3JU5 - chains A and B; structure by X-ray diffraction, 1.75 A resolution.

Chain A (and B):
Molecule: Arginine kinase
Organism: Apostichopus japonicus
Notes: EC 2.7.3.3; chain B of this document is another copy of the same molecule, construct and numbering; everything in this record applies to it too
UniProt: Q9XY07 (KARG_STIJA); numbering as in UniProt (aligned over 1-370)
Sequence (370 residues; row label = number of the first residue in the row):
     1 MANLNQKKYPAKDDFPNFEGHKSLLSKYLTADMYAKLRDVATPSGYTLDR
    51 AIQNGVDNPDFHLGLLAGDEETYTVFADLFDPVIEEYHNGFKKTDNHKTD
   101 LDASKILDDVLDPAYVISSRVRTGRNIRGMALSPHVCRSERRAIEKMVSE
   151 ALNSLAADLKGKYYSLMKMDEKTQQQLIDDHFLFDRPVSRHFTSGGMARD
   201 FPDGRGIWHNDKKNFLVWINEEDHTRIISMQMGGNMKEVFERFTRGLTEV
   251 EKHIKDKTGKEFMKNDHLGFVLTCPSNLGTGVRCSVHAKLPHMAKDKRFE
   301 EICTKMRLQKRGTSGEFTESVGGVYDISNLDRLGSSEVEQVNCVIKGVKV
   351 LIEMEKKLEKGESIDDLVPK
Unresolved in the structure: 1, 315-320 (chain B: 1, 316-319)
Modified positions: Mse1 (selenomethionine); Mse33, Mse130, Mse147, Mse167, Mse169, Mse197, Mse230, Mse232, Mse236, Mse263, Mse293, Mse306, Mse354 (selenomethionine; parent Met)
Swiss-Prot annotation at these positions:
  - binding site (ATP): Ser118 to Arg122, His181, Arg226, Arg283 to His287, Arg311 to Glu316
  - binding site (substrate): Glu222, Cys274, Glu316

Interface between chain A and chain B:
Pairs across the interface (78):
  Ala2(A) with Ala2(B); Ser44(B); Gly45(B); His135(B)
  Asn3(A) with Ser44(B); Ala131(B); His135(B), hydrogen bond (side chain-backbone); Val136(B); Cys137(B); Glu140(B), hydrogen bond
  Leu4(A) with Pro43(B); Ser44(B), hydrogen bond (backbone-backbone); Gly45(B)
  Asn5(A) with Ser44(B)
  Gln6(A) with Cys137(B)
  Tyr9(A) with Mse130(B); Ser139(B); Glu140(B)
  Lys12(A) with Arg142(B)
  Asp13(A) with Arg138(B); Ser139(B); Arg142(B), hydrogen bond (backbone-side chain)
  Asp14(A) with Cys137(B); Arg138(B), hydrogen bond (backbone-side chain); Ser139(B), hydrogen bond; Arg142(B)
  Phe15(A) with Arg142(B), hydrogen bond (backbone-side chain)
  Pro16(A) with Arg138(B); Arg142(B)
  Asn17(A) with Arg142(B); Mse167(B); Asp203(B)
  Glu19(A) with Lys168(B), salt bridge
  Tyr34(A) with Arg138(B), hydrogen bond
  Pro43(A) with Leu4(B)
  Ser44(A) with Ala2(B); Asn3(B); Leu4(B), hydrogen bond (backbone-backbone)
  Gly45(A) with Ala2(B); Leu4(B)
  Asp49(A) with Arg138(B), salt bridge
  Gln53(A) with Arg199(B); Asp200(B), hydrogen bond
  Val56(A) with Asp200(B)
  Asp57(A) with Arg199(B); Asp200(B), hydrogen bond (side chain-backbone)
  Mse130(A) with Tyr9(B)
  Ala131(A) with Asn3(B); Asn5(B)
  His135(A) with Asn3(B), hydrogen bond (backbone-side chain)
  Val136(A) with Asn3(B)
  Cys137(A) with Asn3(B); Gln6(B); Asp14(B)
  Arg138(A) with Asp13(B); Asp14(B), hydrogen bond (side chain-backbone); Pro16(B); Tyr34(B), hydrogen bond; Asp49(B), salt bridge
  Ser139(A) with Tyr9(B); Asp13(B); Asp14(B), hydrogen bond
  Glu140(A) with Asn3(B), hydrogen bond; Asn5(B), hydrogen bond; Tyr9(B)
  Arg142(A) with Lys12(B); Asp13(B), hydrogen bond (side chain-backbone); Asp14(B); Phe15(B), hydrogen bond (side chain-backbone); Pro16(B); Asn17(B)
  Mse167(A) with Asn17(B)
  Arg199(A) with Gln53(B); Asp57(B)
  Asp200(A) with Gln53(B), hydrogen bond; Val56(B); Asp57(B), hydrogen bond (backbone-side chain)
  Asp203(A) with Asn17(B)
Other interface residues (no listed pair), chain A (40 interface residues in all): Ile52, Gly129, Ala143, Thr193, Ala198, Phe201
Other interface residues (no listed pair), chain B (38 interface residues in all): Ile52, Thr193, Ala198, Phe201

Summary:
The interface between chain A and chain B involves 40 residues on one side and 38 on the other; the contacts
include 21 hydrogen bonds and 3 salt bridges. Polar pairs include Glu19(A)-Lys168(B), Asp49(A)-Arg138(B) and
Asn3(A)-His135(B).
Both chains are Arginine kinase (Apostichopus japonicus). Entry 3JU5 (Crystal Structure of Dimeric Arginine
Kinase at 1.75-A Resolution) was determined by X-ray diffraction, deposited together with 3JU6.
